Entry 5M01 (X-ray diffraction, 1.95 A resolution); this record covers chains H and P of the 5 polymer chains in the assembly.

Chain H:
Protein: T-cell receptor beta chain V region C5, T-cell receptor beta-2 chain C region
Source organism: Mus musculus
UniProtKB: chimeric construct of P04213, P01851: residues 1-92 from P04213 (TVB5_MOUSE) positions 11-102 (UniProt number = residue number + 10); residues 112-238 from P01851 positions 1-127 (UniProt number = residue number - 111)
Amino-acid sequence (238 residues; row label = number of the first residue in the row):
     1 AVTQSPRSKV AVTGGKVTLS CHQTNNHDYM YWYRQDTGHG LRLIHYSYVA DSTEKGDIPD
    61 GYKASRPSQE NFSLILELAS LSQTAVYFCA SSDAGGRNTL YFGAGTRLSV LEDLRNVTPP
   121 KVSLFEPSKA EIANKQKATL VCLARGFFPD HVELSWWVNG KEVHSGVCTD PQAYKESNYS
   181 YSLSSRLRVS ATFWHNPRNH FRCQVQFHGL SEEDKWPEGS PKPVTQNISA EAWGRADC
Unresolved in the structure: 238
Disulfide bonds: Cys21-Cys89, Cys142-Cys203
Construct notes: linker (93-111); conflict Cys168 (Ser57 in P01851), Ser182 (Cys71 in P01851)
UniProt features mapped onto this chain:
  - glycosylation (N-linked (GlcNAc...) asparagine): Asn178, Asn227

Chain P:
Protein: Lcmv-derived GP33 altered peptide ligand pa
Amino-acid sequence (9 residues; each row starts with the number of its first residue):
     1 KAPANFATM

Interface between chain H and chain P:
Contacting residue pairs - 13 pairs, chain H then chain P:
  Asp93(H) - Ala7(P)
  Asp93(H) - Thr8(P)  hydrogen bond
  Ala94(H) - Phe6(P)
  Ala94(H) - Thr8(P)
  Gly95(H) - Asn5(P)
  Gly95(H) - Phe6(P)
  Gly96(H) - Asn5(P)  hydrogen bond (backbone-backbone)
  Gly96(H) - Phe6(P)
  Arg97(H) - Ala4(P)  hydrogen bond (side chain-backbone)
  Arg97(H) - Asn5(P)
  Arg97(H) - Phe6(P)
  Asn98(H) - Phe6(P)  hydrogen bond (side chain-backbone)
  Asn98(H) - Ala7(P)

Summary:
6 residues of chain H and 5 residues of chain P are in contact; the contacts include 4 hydrogen bonds. Polar
contacts include Asp93(H)-Thr8(P), Arg97(H)-Ala4(P) and Asn98(H)-Phe6(P).
Chain H is T-cell receptor beta chain V region C5, T-cell receptor beta-2 chain C region (Mus musculus) and
chain P is Lcmv-derived GP33 altered peptide ligand pa; the structure, Crystal structure of murine P14 TCR/
H-2Db complex with PA, modified gp33 peptide from LCMV, was determined by X-ray diffraction.
